Entry 8G6L (electron microscopy, 3.30 A resolution); this record covers chains C and D of the 7 polymer chains in the assembly.

# Chain C (and D)
Protein: Capsid protein
Source organism: Human immunodeficiency virus 1
Notes: chain D of this document is another copy of the same molecule, construct and numbering; everything in this record applies to it too
Reference sequence: B6DRA0 (B6DRA0_9HIV1); residues 1-231 here correspond to UniProt positions 133-363 (UniProt number = residue number + 132)
Amino-acid sequence (238 residues; row label = number of the first residue in the row; numbering starts at 0):
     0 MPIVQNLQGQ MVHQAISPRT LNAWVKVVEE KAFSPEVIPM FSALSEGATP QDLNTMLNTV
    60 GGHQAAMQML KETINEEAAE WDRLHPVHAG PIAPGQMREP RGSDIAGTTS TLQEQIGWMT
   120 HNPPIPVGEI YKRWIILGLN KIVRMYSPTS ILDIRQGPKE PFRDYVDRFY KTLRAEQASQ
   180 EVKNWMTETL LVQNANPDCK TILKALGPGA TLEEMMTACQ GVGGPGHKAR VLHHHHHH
Disordered / not traced: 0, 86-95, 223-237 (chain D: 0-11, 86-95, 221-237)
Sequence notes: initiating methionine (0); expression tag (232-237)

# Chain C / chain D interface
Contacting residue pairs - 12 pairs, chain C then chain D:
  Leu151(C) - Trp184(D)  hydrophobic
  Leu151(C) - Thr188(D)
  Leu151(C) - Leu189(D)  hydrophobic
  Asp152(C) - Gln192(D)  hydrogen bond
  Val181(C) - Glu180(D)
  Val181(C) - Trp184(D)  hydrophobic
  Trp184(C) - Val181(D)  hydrophobic
  Trp184(C) - Trp184(D)  hydrophobic
  Met185(C) - Trp184(D)  hydrophobic
  Leu189(C) - Leu151(D)  hydrophobic
  Gln192(C) - Leu151(D)
  Gln192(C) - Asp152(D)  hydrogen bond
Also at the interface, not in a pair above, chain C (10 interface residues in all): Ile150, Glu180, Thr188
Also at the interface, not in a pair above, chain D (10 interface residues in all): Ala177, Met185

# Summary
The chain C/chain D interface involves 10 residues from each chain, with 2 hydrogen bonds. The hydrogen-bonded
pair is Asp152(C)-Gln192(D).
Chain C and chain D are both Capsid protein (Human immunodeficiency virus 1); the structure, HIV-1 capsid
lattice bound to IP6, pH 6.2, was determined by electron microscopy, deposited together with 8G6K, 8G6M, 8G6N
and 8G6O.
